PDB entry 4R7Z | X-ray diffraction, 3.80 A resolution | chains I and J of the 16 polymer chains in the assembly

== Chain I (and J) ==
Name: Cell division control protein 21
Organism: Pyrococcus furiosus
Notes: fragment: AAA+ domain of PfMCM (UNP 263-361/729-966); chain J of this document is another copy of the same molecule, construct and numbering; everything in this record applies to it too
UniProt: Q8U3I4 (Q8U3I4_PYRFU); numbering as in UniProt; present here: 262-352, 753-966
Amino-acid sequence (338 residues; row label = number of the first residue in the row; note: 367 numbers in that range are skipped by the numbering (no residue carries them; nothing is unmodelled there); X marks 33 residues of unknown identity (built as UNK)):
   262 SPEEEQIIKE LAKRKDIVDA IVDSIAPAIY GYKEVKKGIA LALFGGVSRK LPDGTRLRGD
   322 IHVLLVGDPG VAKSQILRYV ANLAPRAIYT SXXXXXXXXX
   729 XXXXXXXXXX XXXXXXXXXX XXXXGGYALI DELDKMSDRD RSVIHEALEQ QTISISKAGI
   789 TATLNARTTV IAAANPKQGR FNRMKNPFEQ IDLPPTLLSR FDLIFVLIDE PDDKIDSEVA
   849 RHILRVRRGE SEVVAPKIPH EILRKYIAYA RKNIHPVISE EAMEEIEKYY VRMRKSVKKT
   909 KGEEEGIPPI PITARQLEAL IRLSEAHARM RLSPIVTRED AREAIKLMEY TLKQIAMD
Disordered / not traced: 262, 747-752, 905-918, 966
Bound ions: Mg2+: S335 (together with ADP)
Small-molecule neighbours: ADP (adenosine-5'-diphosphate): I290, Y291, Y293, D329, P330, G331, V332, A333, K334, S335, Q336, N803, V847, I851

== Interface between chain I and chain J ==
Pairs across the interface (34; chain I residue first):
  R310(I) with R856(J); G857(J), hydrogen bond (side chain-backbone); E858(J), salt bridge
  L312(I) with E858(J)
  P313(I) with N343(J), hydrogen bond (backbone-side chain)
  D314(I) with Y340(J)
  L318(I) with R855(J)
  I886(I) with R856(J), hydrogen bond (backbone-side chain)
  S887(I) with R856(J)
  E888(I) with R853(J), salt bridge; R856(J), salt bridge
  M891(I) with L852(J), hydrophobic; R853(J); R856(J), hydrogen bond
  I894(I) with L852(J), hydrophobic
  E895(I) with R849(J)
  Y898(I) with D844(J); A848(J), hydrophobic
  V899(I) with D841(J); S845(J)
  R902(I) with D837(J), salt bridge; P839(J); D844(J), salt bridge
  K903(I) with P839(J); D840(J), hydrogen bond (side chain-backbone); D841(J), salt bridge; D844(J), salt bridge
  L925(I) with A848(J), hydrophobic; I851(J), hydrophobic; L852(J), hydrophobic
  E926(I) with R855(J)
  I929(I) with L852(J), hydrophobic; R855(J)
  R930(I) with R855(J)
Other interface residues (no listed pair), chain I (23 interface residues in all): G315, T316, V885, A922
Other interface residues (no listed pair), chain J (20 interface residues in all): G331, R339, E838

== In short ==
23 residues of chain I and 20 residues of chain J are in contact, with 5 hydrogen bonds and 7 salt bridges.
Polar pairs include R310(I)-E858(J), E888(I)-R853(J) and E888(I)-R856(J). Bound to chain I: ADP.
Chain I and chain J are both Cell division control protein 21 (Pyrococcus furiosus); the structure, PfMCM-AAA
double-octamer, was determined by X-ray diffraction (same publication as 4R7Y).
